1KT4 - chain A; structure by X-ray diffraction, 1.46 A resolution.

Chain A:
Molecule: plasma retinol-binding protein
Organism: Bos taurus
UniProtKB: P18902 (RETBP_BOVIN); residue numbers follow UniProt; this construct covers 1-183
Sequence (183 residues; row label = number of the first residue in the row):
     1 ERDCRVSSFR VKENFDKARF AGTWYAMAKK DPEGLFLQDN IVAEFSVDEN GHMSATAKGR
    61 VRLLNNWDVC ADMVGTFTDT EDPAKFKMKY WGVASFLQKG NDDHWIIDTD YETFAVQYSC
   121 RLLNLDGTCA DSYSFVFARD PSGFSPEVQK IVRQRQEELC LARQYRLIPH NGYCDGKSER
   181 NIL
Not modelled in the structure: 176-183
Cystine bridges: C4-C160, C70-C174, C120-C129
Small-molecule neighbours: retinol (RTL): L35, F36, L37, A43, F45, A55, A57, V61, L63, M73, V74, G75, F77, M88, Y90, F96, L97, Q98, D102, H104, Q117, R121, Y133, F135, F137

In short:
Bound to chain A: retinol.
Chain A is plasma retinol-binding protein (Bos taurus); the structure, Crystal structure of bovine holo-RBP at
pH 3.0, was determined by X-ray diffraction (same publication as 1KT3, 1KT5, 1KT6 and 1KT7).
